8AA0 - chains B and I of the 8 polymer chains in the assembly; structure by electron microscopy, 3.20 A resolution.

# Chain B
Name: SusD homolog
From: Bacteroides thetaiotaomicron VPI-5482
Reference sequence: Q8A6W4 (Q8A6W4_BACTN); residues -17 to 552 here correspond to UniProt positions 1-570 (UniProt number = residue number + 18)
Sequence (580 residues; row label = number of the first residue in the row; numbers below 1 keep their minus sign (Met-17 is residue -17)):
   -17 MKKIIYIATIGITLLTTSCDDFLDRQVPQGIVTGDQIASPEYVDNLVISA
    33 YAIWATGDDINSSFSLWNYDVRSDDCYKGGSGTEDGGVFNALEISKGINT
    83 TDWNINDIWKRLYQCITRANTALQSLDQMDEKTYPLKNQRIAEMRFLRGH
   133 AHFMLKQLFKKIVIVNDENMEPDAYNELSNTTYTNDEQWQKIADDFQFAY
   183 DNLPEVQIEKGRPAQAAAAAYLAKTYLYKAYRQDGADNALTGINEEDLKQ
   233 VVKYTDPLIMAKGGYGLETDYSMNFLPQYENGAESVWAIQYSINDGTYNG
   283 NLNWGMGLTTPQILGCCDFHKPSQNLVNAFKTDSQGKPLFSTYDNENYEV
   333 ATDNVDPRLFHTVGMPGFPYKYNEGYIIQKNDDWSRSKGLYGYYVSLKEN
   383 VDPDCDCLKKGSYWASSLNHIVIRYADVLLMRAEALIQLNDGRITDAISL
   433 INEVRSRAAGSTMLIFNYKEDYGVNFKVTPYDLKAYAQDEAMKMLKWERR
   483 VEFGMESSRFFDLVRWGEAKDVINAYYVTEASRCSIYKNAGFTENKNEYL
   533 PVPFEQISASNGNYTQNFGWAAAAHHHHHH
Unresolved in the structure: -17 to 1, 553-562
Sequence notes: expression tag (553-562)
Disulfide bonds: Cys387-Cys389
Metal / ion sites: Mg2+: Glu262, Tyr273, Ser399, Asn401
Small-molecule neighbours: beta-D-fructofuranose (FRU): Asp41, Ile42, Asn43, Asp67, Gly68, Trp85, Leu290, Cys298, Cys299, Phe301, Arg368, Lys392, Ser394, Tyr395

# Chain I
Name: SusC homolog
From: Bacteroides thetaiotaomicron VPI-5482
Reference sequence: Q8A6W3 (Q8A6W3_BACTN); residues -24 to 1016 here correspond to UniProt positions 1-1041 (UniProt number = residue number + 25)
Sequence (1041 residues; numbered -24 to 1016; the number before each row is that of its first residue; numbers below 1 keep their minus sign (Met-24 is residue -24)):
   -24 MPGIMKNKKLLCSVCFLFAFMSALWGQNITVKGNVTSKTDGQPIIGASVV
    26 ETTATTNGTITDFDGNFTLSVPVNSTLKITYIGYKPVTVKAAAIVNVLLE
    76 EDTQMVDEVVVTGYTTQRKADLTGAVSVVKVDEIQKQGENNPVKALQGRV
   126 PGMNITADGNPSGSATVRIRGIGTLNNNDPLYIIDGVPTKAGMHELNGND
   176 IESIQVLKDAASASIYGSRAANGVIIITTKQGKKGQIKINFDASVSASMY
   226 QSKMNVLNTEQYGRAMWQAYVNDGENPNGNALGYAYNWGYNADGNPVLYG
   276 MTLSKYLDSKNTMPVADTDWFDEITRTGVIQQYNLSVSNGSEKGSSFFSL
   326 GYYKNLGVIKDTDFDRFSARMNSDYKLIDDILTIGQHFTLNRTSEVQAPG
   376 GIIETALDIPSAIPVYASDGSWGGPVGGWPDRRNPRAVLEYNKDNRYTYW
   426 RMFGDAYVNLTPFKGFNLRSTFGLDYANKQARYFTYPYQEGTQTNNGKSA
   476 VEAKQEHWTKWMWNAIATYQLEVGKHRGDVMIGMELNREDDSHFSGYKED
   526 FSILTPDYMWPDAGSGTAQAYGAGEGYSLVSFFGKMNYSYADRYLLSLTL
   576 RRDGSSRFGKNHRYATFPSVSLGWRITQENFMKELTWLDDLKLRASWGQT
   626 GNQEISNLARYTIYAPNYGTTDSFGGQSYGTAYDITGSNGGGVLPSGFKR
   676 NQIGNDNIKWETTTQTNVGIDFSLFKQSLYGSLEYYYKKATDILTEMAGV
   726 GVLGEGGSRWINSGAMKNQGFEFNLGYRNKTAFGLTYDLNGNISTYRNEI
   776 LELPETVAANGKFGGNGVKSVVGHTYGAQVGYIADGIFKSQDEVDNHATQ
   826 EGAAVGRIRYRDIDHNGVIDERDQNWIYDPTPSFSYGLNIYLEYKNFDLT
   876 MFWQGVQGVDIISDVKKKSDFWSASNVGFLNKGTRLLNAWSPTNPNSDIP
   926 ALTRSDTNNEQRVSTYFVENGSFLKLRNIQLGYTVPAVISKKMRMDRLRF
   976 YCSAQNLLTIKSKNFTGEDPENPNFSYPIPVNITFGLNIGF
Unresolved in the structure: -24 to 92
Metal / ion sites: Mg2+: Asp837, Asp839, Asn841, Val843, Asp848
Small-molecule neighbours:
  - beta-D-fructofuranose (FRU), molecule 1: Ala166, Gly167, His169, Glu170, Glu370, Gln372, Tyr422, Tyr424, Lys454, Glu481, Trp483, His518, Glu550
  - beta-D-fructofuranose (FRU), molecule 2: Glu379, Thr380, Asp406, Arg407, Gln468, Phe649, Gln652, Asn901, Val902

# How chain B and chain I interact
Residue-residue contacts (13; chain B residue first):
  Val9(B) with Asp532(I)
  Gln11(B) with Asp532(I); Trp535(I), hydrogen bond
  Gly12(B) with Asp532(I), hydrogen bond (backbone-backbone); Tyr533(I); Trp535(I); Ala538(I)
  Ile13(B) with Tyr533(I)
  Val14(B) with Ile528(I), hydrophobic; Tyr533(I), hydrophobic
  Gln18(B) with Ile528(I)
  Tyr24(B) with Ile528(I)
  Asn276(B) with Gly666(I)
Other interface residues (no listed pair), chain B (9 interface residues in all): Pro10
Other interface residues (no listed pair), chain I (7 interface residues in all): Pro531

# Overview
9 residues of chain B face 7 of chain I across their interface; the contacts include 2 hydrogen bonds. Polar
pairs include Gln11(B)-Trp535(I) and Gly12(B)-Asp532(I). Bound to chain B: beta-D-fructofuranose. Ligands of
chain I: beta-D-fructofuranose.
Here chain B is SusD homolog and chain I is SusC homolog, both from Bacteroides thetaiotaomicron VPI-5482.
Entry 8AA0 (Levan utilisation machinery (utilisome) with levan fructo-oligosaccharides DP 8-12) was determined
by electron microscopy together with 8A9Y, 8AA1, 8AA2 and 8AA3 from the same study.
